7VWX - chains I and J of the 29 polymer chains in the assembly; structure by electron microscopy, 7.60 A resolution (low resolution: residue-level contacts below are approximate; hydrogen-bond / salt-bridge calls are withheld).

# Chain I (and J)
Protein: Chaperonin GroEL
Organism: Escherichia coli K-12
Notes: EC 5.6.1.7; chain J of this document is another copy of the same molecule, construct and numbering; everything in this record applies to it too
Reference sequence: P0A6F5 (CH60_ECOLI); residue numbers follow UniProt; this construct covers 1-548
Amino-acid sequence (548 residues; numbered 1 to 548; the number before each row is that of its first residue):
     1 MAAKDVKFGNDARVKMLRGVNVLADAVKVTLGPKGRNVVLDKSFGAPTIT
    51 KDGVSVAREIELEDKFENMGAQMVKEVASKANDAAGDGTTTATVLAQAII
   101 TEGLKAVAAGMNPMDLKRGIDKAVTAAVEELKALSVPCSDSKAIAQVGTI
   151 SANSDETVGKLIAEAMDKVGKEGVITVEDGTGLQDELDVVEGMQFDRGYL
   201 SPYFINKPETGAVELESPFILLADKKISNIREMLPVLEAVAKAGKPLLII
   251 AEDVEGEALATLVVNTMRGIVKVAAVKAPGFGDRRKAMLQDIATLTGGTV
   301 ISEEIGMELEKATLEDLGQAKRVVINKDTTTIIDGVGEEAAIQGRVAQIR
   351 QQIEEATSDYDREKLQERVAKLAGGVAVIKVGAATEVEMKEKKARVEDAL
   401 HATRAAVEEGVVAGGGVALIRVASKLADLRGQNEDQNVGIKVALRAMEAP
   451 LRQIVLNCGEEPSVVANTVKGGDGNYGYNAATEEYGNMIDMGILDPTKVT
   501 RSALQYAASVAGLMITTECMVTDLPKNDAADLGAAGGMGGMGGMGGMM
Disordered / not traced: 1, 526-548

# How chain I and chain J interact
Residue-residue contacts - 37 pairs, chain I then chain J:
  Ala2(I) with Glu61(J)
  Ala3(I) with Glu61(J); Glu63(J)
  Lys4(I) with Asp41(J); Glu61(J); Glu63(J)
  Phe8(I) with Asp25(J)
  Met69(I) with Asp41(J); Pro47(J)
  Gln72(I) with Gly45(J); Ala46(J)
  Met73(I) with Pro47(J)
  Glu76(I) with Thr385(J)
  Val107(I) with Arg36(J)
  Met111(I) with Arg36(J)
  Pro113(I) with Arg36(J)
  Met114(I) with Asn153(J)
  Arg118(I) with Ser154(J)
  Glu304(I) with Tyr203(J); Ala260(J)
  Ile305(I) with Tyr203(J); Val264(J)
  Gln351(I) with Thr210(J)
  Tyr506(I) with Ala384(J); Thr385(J)
  Ser509(I) with Glu388(J)
  Leu513(I) with Ile49(J)
  Thr516(I) with Arg36(J); Asn37(J); Ile49(J)
  Thr517(I) with Asn37(J); Val39(J)
  Glu518(I) with Arg36(J); Asn37(J)
  Val521(I) with Asp41(J); Ile60(J)
  Asp523(I) with Asp41(J)
Interface residues without a listed pair, chain I (27 interface residues in all): Val6, Gln348, Cys519
Interface residues without a listed pair, chain J (27 interface residues in all): Val22, Val38, Leu40, Lys42, Leu62, Gly211

# Overview
The chain I/chain J interface involves 27 residues from each chain.
Chain I and chain J are both Chaperonin GroEL (Escherichia coli K-12); the structure, CryoEM structure of
football-shaped GroEL:ES2 with RuBisCO, was determined by electron microscopy.
